PDB entry 3IJ7 | X-ray diffraction, 2.00 A resolution | chain A

# Chain A
Name: Pancreatic alpha-amylase
Source organism: Homo sapiens
Notes: EC 3.2.1.1; fragment: Human Pancreatic alpha-amylase
UniProt: P04746 (AMYP_HUMAN); residues 1-496 here correspond to UniProt positions 16-511 (UniProt number = residue number + 15)
Amino-acid sequence (496 residues; numbered 1 to 496; the number before each row is that of its first residue):
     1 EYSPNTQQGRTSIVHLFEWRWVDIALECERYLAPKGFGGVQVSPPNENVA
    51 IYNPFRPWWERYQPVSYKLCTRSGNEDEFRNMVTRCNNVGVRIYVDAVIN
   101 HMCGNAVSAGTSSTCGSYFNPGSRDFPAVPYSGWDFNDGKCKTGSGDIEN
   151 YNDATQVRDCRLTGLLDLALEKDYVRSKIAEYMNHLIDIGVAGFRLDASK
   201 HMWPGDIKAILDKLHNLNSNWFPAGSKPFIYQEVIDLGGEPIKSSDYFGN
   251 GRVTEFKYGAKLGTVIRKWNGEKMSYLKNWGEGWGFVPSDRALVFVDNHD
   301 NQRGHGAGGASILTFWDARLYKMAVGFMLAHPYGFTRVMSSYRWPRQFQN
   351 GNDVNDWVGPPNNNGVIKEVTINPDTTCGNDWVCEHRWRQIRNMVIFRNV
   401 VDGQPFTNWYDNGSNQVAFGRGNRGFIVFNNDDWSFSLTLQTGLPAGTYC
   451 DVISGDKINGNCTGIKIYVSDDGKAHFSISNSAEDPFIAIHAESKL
Modified positions: Glu-1 (pyroglutamic acid; PCA)
Disulfide bonds: Cys-28/Cys-86, Cys-70/Cys-115, Cys-141/Cys-160, Cys-378/Cys-384, Cys-450/Cys-462
Covalently attached groups: 5-fluoro-alpha-L-idopyranose (B9D) linked to Asp-197
Ion coordination: Ca2+: Asn-100, Arg-158, Asp-167, His-201
UniProt features mapped onto this chain:
  - active site: Asp-197 (Nucleophile), Glu-233 (Proton donor)
  - binding site (Ca(2+)): Asn-100, Arg-158, Asp-167, His-201
  - binding site (chloride): Arg-195, Asn-298, Arg-337
  - site: Asp-300 (Transition state stabilizer)
  - glycosylation: Asn-461 (N-linked (GlcNAc...) asparagine)

# Overview
Asn-100, Arg-158, Asp-167 and His-201 coordinate Ca2+. Curated annotation (UniProt) lists active-site residues
Asp-197 and Glu-233, 4 Ca2+-binding residues and 3 chloride-binding residues.
Chain A is Pancreatic alpha-amylase (Homo sapiens); the structure, Directed 'in situ' Elongation as a Strategy
to Characterize the Covalent Glycosyl-Enzyme Catalytic Intermediate of Human ..., was determined by X-ray
diffraction together with 3IJ8 and 3IJ9 from the same study.
